PDB entry 7KLH | X-ray diffraction, 3.00 A resolution | chains H and L of the 3 polymer chains in the assembly

== Chain H ==
Molecule: Fab 15033-7 heavy chain
From: Homo sapiens
Notes: antibody fragment or engineered binder
Chain sequence (225 residues; row label = number of the first residue in the row; note: 8 numbers in that range are skipped by the numbering (no residue carries them; nothing is unmodelled there)):
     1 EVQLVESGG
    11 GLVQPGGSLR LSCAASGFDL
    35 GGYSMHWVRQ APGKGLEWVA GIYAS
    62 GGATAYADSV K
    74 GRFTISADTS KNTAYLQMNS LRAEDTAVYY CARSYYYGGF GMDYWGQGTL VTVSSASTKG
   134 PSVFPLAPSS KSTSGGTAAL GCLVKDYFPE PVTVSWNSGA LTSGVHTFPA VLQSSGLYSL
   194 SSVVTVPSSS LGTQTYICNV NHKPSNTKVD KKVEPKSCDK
Unresolved in the structure: 232-233
Disulfide bonds: Cys23-Cys104, Cys155-Cys211

== Chain L ==
Molecule: Fab 15033-7 light chain
From: Homo sapiens
Notes: antibody fragment or engineered binder
Chain sequence (214 residues; each row starts with the number of its first residue; note: 20 numbers in that range are skipped by the numbering (no residue carries them; nothing is unmodelled there)):
     1 DIQMTQSPSS LSASVGDRVT ITCRASQSV
    36 SSAVAWYQQK PGKAPKLLIY SA
    65 SDLYSGVP
    74 SRFSGSR
    83 SGTDFTLTIS SLQPEDFATY YCQQSHT
   114 YPITFGQGTK VEIKRTVAAP SVFIFPPSDE QLKSGTASVV CLLNNFYPRE AKVQWKVDNA
   174 LQSGNSQESV TEQDSKDSTY SLSSTLTLSK ADYEKHKVYA CEVTHQGLSS PVTKSFNRGE
   234 C
Disulfide bonds: Cys23-Cys104, Cys154-Cys214
What the authors report for this chain:
  - contacts within the chain: His108-Thr109 (hydrogen bond)

== Chain H / chain L interface ==
Residue-residue contacts (67; chain H residue first):
  His40(H) with Tyr114(L)
  Gln44(H) with Gln44(L), hydrogen bond; Tyr103(L)
  Leu50(H) with Pro50(L), hydrophobic; Tyr103(L), hydrophobic; Phe118(L)
  Trp52(H) with Tyr114(L), hydrophobic; Pro115(L), hydrophobic; Ile116(L), hydrophobic
  Ala66(H) with Tyr114(L), hydrophobic
  Tyr103(H) with Gln44(L); Lys48(L); Ala49(L), hydrophobic
  Tyr110(H) with Tyr114(L), hydrogen bond (backbone-side chain)
  Gly111(H) with Ser107(L)
  Gly112(H) with Ser56(L), hydrogen bond (backbone-side chain); Ser107(L), hydrogen bond (backbone-backbone)
  Phe113(H) with Tyr55(L), hydrophobic; Ser107(L), hydrogen bond (backbone-side chain)
  Gly114(H) with Tyr42(L)
  Met115(H) with Tyr42(L), hydrogen bond (backbone-side chain); Leu52(L); Ile116(L), hydrophobic
  Asp116(H) with Leu52(L); Tyr68(L)
  Tyr117(H) with Tyr68(L)
  Trp118(H) with Tyr42(L), hydrophobic; Ala49(L), hydrophobic; Pro50(L)
  Gly119(H) with Ala49(L)
  Gln120(H) with Lys48(L), hydrogen bond
  Val136(H) with Glu143(L)
  Phe137(H) with Ser141(L); Glu143(L); Gln144(L)
  Pro138(H) with Ser141(L)
  Leu139(H) with Phe138(L), hydrophobic
  Ala140(H) with Phe138(L)
  Ser143(H) with Cys234(L), hydrogen bond (side chain-backbone)
  Thr150(H) with Phe136(L)
  Ala152(H) with Phe136(L), hydrophobic; Phe138(L)
  Lys158(H) with Gln144(L); Ser151(L)
  His179(H) with Asn158(L), hydrogen bond; Asp187(L), salt bridge; Ser194(L), hydrogen bond
  Phe181(H) with Leu155(L), hydrophobic; Ser182(L); Thr184(L); Ser194(L); Leu195(L); Ser196(L)
  Pro182(H) with Ser182(L), hydrogen bond (backbone-side chain); Val183(L)
  Val184(H) with Gln180(L); Glu181(L); Ser182(L)
  Leu185(H) with Gln180(L), hydrogen bond (backbone-side chain)
  Gln186(H) with Gln180(L)
  Ser194(H) with Ser196(L), hydrogen bond
  Val196(H) with Leu155(L), hydrophobic
  Thr198(H) with Asn157(L)
  Lys229(H) with Asp142(L), salt bridge; Cys234(L)
  Ser230(H) with Cys234(L), hydrogen bond (backbone-side chain)
  Cys231(H) with Cys234(L), disulfide
Also at the interface, not in a pair above, chain H (46 interface residues in all): Val42, Lys48, Gly49, Tyr67, Ala68, Asp69, Leu153, Leu156
Also at the interface, not in a pair above, chain L (42 interface residues in all): Asp1, Ala38, Ala40, Gly47, Thr149, Val153, Thr200
Disulfides between the chains: Cys231(H)-Cys234(L)

== Summary ==
46 residues of chain H face 42 of chain L across their interface, with 1 disulfide bond, 14 hydrogen bonds and
2 salt bridges. Polar pairs include His179(H)-Asp187(L), Lys229(H)-Asp142(L) and Gln44(H)-Gln44(L). From the
paper: contacts within the chain involving His108(L) and Thr109(L).
Chain H is Fab 15033-7 heavy chain and chain L is Fab 15033-7 light chain, both from Homo sapiens; the
structure, SARS-CoV-2 RBD in complex with Fab 15033-7, was determined by X-ray diffraction, deposited together
with 7KLG, 7KMK, 7KML, 7KXJ and 7KXK.
